Entry 7T5R (X-ray diffraction, 1.95 A resolution); this record covers chains B and C of the 3 polymer chains in the assembly.

[Chain B (and C)]
Molecule: Acyl-[acyl-carrier-protein]--UDP-N-acetylglucosamine O-acyltransferase
Organism: Pseudomonas aeruginosa PA7
Notes: EC 2.3.1.129; chain C of this document is another copy of the same molecule, construct and numbering; everything in this record applies to it too
UniProtKB: A6V1E4 (LPXA_PSEA7); numbering as in UniProt (aligned over 1-258)
Amino-acid sequence (258 residues; numbered 1 to 258; the number before each row is that of its first residue):
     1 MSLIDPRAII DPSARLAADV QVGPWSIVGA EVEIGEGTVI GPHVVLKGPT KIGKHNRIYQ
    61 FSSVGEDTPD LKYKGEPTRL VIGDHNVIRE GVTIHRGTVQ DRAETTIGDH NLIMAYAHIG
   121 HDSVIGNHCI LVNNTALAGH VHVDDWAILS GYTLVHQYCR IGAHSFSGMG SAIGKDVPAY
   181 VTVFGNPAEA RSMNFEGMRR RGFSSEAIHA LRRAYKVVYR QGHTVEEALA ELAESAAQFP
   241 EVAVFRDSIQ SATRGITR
Unresolved in the structure: 1 (chain C: 1-2)
Residues lining bound ligands:
  - F30 (3-bromo-N-[3-(1H-tetrazol-5-yl)phenyl]-1H-indole-5-carboxamide), molecule 1: His-118, Ala-136, Ala-138, His-156
  - F30, molecule 2: Val-132, Asn-133, Ser-150, Gly-151, Tyr-152, Phe-166, Gly-168, Met-169, Phe-184

[Interface between chain B and chain C]
Contacting residue pairs (43):
  Arg-7(B) with Ile-9(C)
  Pro-24(B) with Ile-9(C), hydrophobic
  Trp-25(B) with Arg-7(C); Ile-9(C), hydrophobic; Trp-25(C); Ile-27(C), hydrophobic
  Pro-42(B) with Ile-27(C), hydrophobic
  His-43(B) with Trp-25(C), hydrogen bond (side chain-backbone); His-43(C), hydrogen bond
  Tyr-59(B) with Glu-66(C)
  Gln-60(B) with Val-45(C); Ser-63(C), hydrogen bond; Glu-66(C), hydrogen bond
  Phe-61(B) with His-43(C); Phe-61(C); Ser-62(C); Ser-63(C)
  Arg-89(B) with Glu-66(C); Asp-67(C), hydrogen bond (side chain-backbone); Thr-68(C); Pro-69(C); His-95(C), hydrogen bond
  Glu-90(B) with Ser-63(C); Glu-66(C); His-95(C), salt bridge
  Leu-112(B) with Pro-69(C)
  Met-114(B) with Pro-69(C), hydrophobic; Asp-70(C)
  Tyr-116(B) with Phe-61(C); Gly-91(C), hydrogen bond (side chain-backbone); Thr-93(C); Tyr-116(C)
  Asn-133(B) with His-118(C), hydrogen bond
  Asn-134(B) with Asn-134(C)
  Tyr-152(B) with Asn-134(C), hydrogen bond (side chain-backbone); Ala-136(C), hydrophobic; Tyr-152(C), hydrophobic; Leu-154(C), hydrophobic
  Met-169(B) with Leu-154(C), hydrophobic; Val-155(C); His-156(C)
  Gly-170(B) with Leu-154(C); Asn-186(C)
Other interface residues (no listed pair), chain B (21 interface residues in all): Ala-115, Ile-130, Gly-151
Other interface residues (no listed pair), chain C (28 interface residues in all): Ser-26, Leu-71

[Summary]
21 residues of chain B face 28 of chain C across their interface; the contacts include 9 hydrogen bonds and 1
salt bridge. Among the polar pairs are Glu-90(B)/His-95(C), His-43(B)/Trp-25(C) and His-43(B)/His-43(C). Chain
B binds compound F30.
Chain B and chain C are both Acyl-[acyl-carrier-protein]--UDP-N-acetylglucosamine O-acyltransferase
(Pseudomonas aeruginosa PA7); the structure, P. aeruginosa LpxA in complex with ligand H7, was determined by
X-ray diffraction, deposited together with 7T5S, 7T5X, 7T5Z, 7T60 and 7T61.
